1K3C - chain A; structure by X-ray diffraction, 2.00 A resolution.

Chain A:
Name: Phosphoenolpyruvate carboxykinase
Source organism: Escherichia coli
Notes: EC 4.1.1.49
Reference sequence: P22259 (PPCK_ECOLI); numbering as in UniProt (aligned over 1-540)
Amino-acid sequence (540 residues; numbered 1 to 540; the number before each row is that of its first residue):
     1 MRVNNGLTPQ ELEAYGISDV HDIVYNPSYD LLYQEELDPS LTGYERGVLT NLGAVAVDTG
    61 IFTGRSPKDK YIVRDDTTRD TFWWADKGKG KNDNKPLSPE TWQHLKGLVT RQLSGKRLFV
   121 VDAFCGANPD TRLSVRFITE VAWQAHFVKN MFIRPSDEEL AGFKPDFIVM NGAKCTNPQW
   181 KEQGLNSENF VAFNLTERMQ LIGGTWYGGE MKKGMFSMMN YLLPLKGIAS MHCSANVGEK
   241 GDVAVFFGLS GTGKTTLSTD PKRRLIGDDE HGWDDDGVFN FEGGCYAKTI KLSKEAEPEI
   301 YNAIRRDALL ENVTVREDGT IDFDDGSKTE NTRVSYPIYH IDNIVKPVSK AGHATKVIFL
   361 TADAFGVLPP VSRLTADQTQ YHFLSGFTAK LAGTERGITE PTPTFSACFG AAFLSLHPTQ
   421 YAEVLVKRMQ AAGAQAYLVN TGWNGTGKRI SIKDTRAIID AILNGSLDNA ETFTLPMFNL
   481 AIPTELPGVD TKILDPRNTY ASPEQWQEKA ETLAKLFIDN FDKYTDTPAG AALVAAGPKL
Unresolved in the structure: 1-5
Bound ions: Mg2+: Thr-255 (together with ADP, aluminium fluoride)
Ligand contacts:
  - ADP (adenosine-5'-diphosphate): Leu-249, Ser-250, Gly-251, Thr-252, Gly-253, Lys-254, Thr-255, Thr-256, Leu-257, Lys-288, Ile-290, Glu-297, Thr-441, Arg-449, Ile-450, Ser-451, Ile-452, Thr-455
  - aluminium fluoride (AF3): Lys-213, His-232, Ser-250, Gly-251, Lys-254, Thr-255, Asp-269, Lys-288, Arg-333
  - pyruvic acid (PYR): Arg-65, Tyr-207, Gly-209, Lys-212, Lys-213, Tyr-286, Asn-331, Arg-333, Phe-413
UniProt features mapped onto this chain:
  - binding site (substrate): Arg-65, Tyr-207, Lys-213, Arg-333
  - binding site (Ca(2+)): Lys-149, Asn-150, Phe-152, Gly-283
  - binding site (ATP): Lys-213, His-232, Gly-248 to Thr-256, Glu-297, Arg-333, Arg-449, Ile-450, Thr-455
  - binding site (Mn(2+)): Lys-213, His-232, Asp-269
  - modified residue (N6-acetyllysine): Lys-87, Lys-523
  - mutagenesis: Arg-65 (R65Q: Slightly lower catalytic efficiency compared to wild-type and the affinity binding for OAA is 330-fold higher than for wild-type), Asp-268 (D268N: In PCK51; altered-activity mutant that catalyzes the conversion from oxaloacetate to pyruvate (OAA decarboxylase activity)), Gly-284 (G284S: In PCK53; shows reduced-activity)

Summary:
Bound to chain A: ADP, aluminium fluoride and pyruvic acid. Curated annotation (UniProt) lists 4
substrate-binding residues, 4 Ca2+-binding residues, 16 ATP-binding residues and 3 Mn2+-binding residues.
Chain A is Phosphoenolpyruvate carboxykinase (Escherichia coli); the structure, Phosphoenolpyruvate
carboxykinase in complex with ADP, AlF3 and Pyruvate, was determined by X-ray diffraction (same publication as
1K3D).
